8EE0 - chains L and H of the 3 polymer chains in the assembly; structure by X-ray diffraction, 2.65 A resolution.

[Chain L]
Molecule: 1B2 antibody light chain
Organism: Homo sapiens
Notes: antibody fragment or engineered binder
Amino-acid sequence (236 residues; row label = number of the first residue in the row):
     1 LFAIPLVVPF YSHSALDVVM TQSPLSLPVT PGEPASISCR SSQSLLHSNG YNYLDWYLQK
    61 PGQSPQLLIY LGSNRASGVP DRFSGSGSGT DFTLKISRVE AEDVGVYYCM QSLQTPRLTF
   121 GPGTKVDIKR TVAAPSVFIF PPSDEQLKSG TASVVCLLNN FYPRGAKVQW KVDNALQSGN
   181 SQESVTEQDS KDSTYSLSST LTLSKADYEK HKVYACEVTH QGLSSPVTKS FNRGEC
Disordered / not traced: 1-16, 232-236
Disulfide bonds: Cys39-Cys109, Cys156-Cys216

[Chain H]
Molecule: 1B2 antibody heavy chain
Organism: Homo sapiens
Notes: antibody fragment or engineered binder
Amino-acid sequence (249 residues; each row starts with the number of its first residue):
     1 MAEVQLVQSG GGLVQPGRSL RLSCTASGFT FGDYAMSWVR QAPGKGLEWV GFIRSKAYGG
    61 TTEYAASVKG RFTISRDDSK SIAYLQMNSL KTEDTAVYYC TRGGTLFDYW GQGTLVTVSS
   121 ASTKGPSVFP LAPSSKSTSG GTAALGCLVK DYFPEPVTVS WNSGALTSGV HTFPAVLQSS
   181 GLYSLSSVVT VPSSSLGTQT YICNVNHKPS NTKVDKKVEP KSCAALVPRG SAHHHHHHAA
   241 DYKDDDDKA
Disordered / not traced: 1-2, 135-141, 221-249
Disulfide bonds: Cys24-Cys100, Cys147-Cys203

[How chain L and chain H interact]
Contacting residue pairs (59):
  Asp55(L) - Leu106(H)
  Tyr57(L) - Thr105(H)
  Tyr57(L) - Leu106(H)
  Tyr57(L) - Phe107(H)  hydrogen bond (side chain-backbone)
  Gln59(L) - Gln41(H)  hydrogen bond
  Gln59(L) - Tyr99(H)  hydrogen bond
  Gln63(L) - Tyr99(H)
  Ser64(L) - Tyr99(H)
  Ser64(L) - Gly111(H)  hydrogen bond (side chain-backbone)
  Pro65(L) - Leu47(H)  hydrophobic
  Pro65(L) - Trp110(H)
  Leu67(L) - Leu106(H)  hydrophobic
  Leu67(L) - Phe107(H)
  Leu67(L) - Asp108(H)
  Tyr70(L) - Leu106(H)  hydrophobic
  Met110(L) - Phe107(H)  hydrophobic
  Ser112(L) - Thr105(H)
  Pro116(L) - Trp49(H)  hydrophobic
  Arg117(L) - Trp49(H)
  Arg117(L) - Thr105(H)  hydrogen bond (side chain-backbone)
  Arg117(L) - Phe107(H)
  Leu118(L) - Glu48(H)
  Leu118(L) - Trp49(H)  hydrogen bond (backbone-backbone)
  Thr119(L) - Leu47(H)  hydrogen bond (side chain-backbone)
  Phe120(L) - Leu47(H)  hydrogen bond (backbone-backbone)
  Phe120(L) - Phe107(H)  hydrophobic
  Phe120(L) - Trp110(H)  hydrophobic
  Phe138(L) - Ala144(H)  hydrophobic
  Ile139(L) - Ser134(H)  hydrogen bond (backbone-side chain)
  Phe140(L) - Leu131(H)
  Phe140(L) - Ala132(H)
  Phe140(L) - Ser134(H)
  Phe140(L) - Ala144(H)
  Ser143(L) - Phe129(H)
  Ser143(L) - Pro130(H)
  Glu145(L) - Pro130(H)
  Glu145(L) - Lys216(H)  salt bridge
  Gln146(L) - Phe129(H)
  Ser153(L) - Leu148(H)
  Ser153(L) - Lys150(H)
  Leu157(L) - Phe173(H)  hydrophobic
  Leu157(L) - Val188(H)  hydrophobic
  Asn159(L) - His171(H)  hydrogen bond
  Asn159(L) - Thr190(H)
  Asn160(L) - His171(H)
  Gln182(L) - Val176(H)
  Gln182(L) - Leu177(H)  hydrogen bond (side chain-backbone)
  Gln182(L) - Gln178(H)
  Glu183(L) - Val176(H)
  Ser184(L) - Phe173(H)
  Ser184(L) - Pro174(H)  hydrogen bond (side chain-backbone)
  Ser184(L) - Val176(H)
  Val185(L) - Pro174(H)
  Thr186(L) - Phe173(H)
  Ser196(L) - His171(H)  hydrogen bond
  Ser196(L) - Phe173(H)
  Leu197(L) - Phe173(H)
  Ser198(L) - Phe173(H)
  Ser198(L) - Ser186(H)  hydrogen bond
Other interface residues (no listed pair), chain L (40 interface residues in all): Tyr108, Thr115, Pro141, Thr151, Val155, Asp189, Thr202
Other interface residues (no listed pair), chain H (38 interface residues in all): Val39, Glu63, Gly104, Gln112, Val128, Pro133, Thr142, Leu145, Thr172

[Overview]
Chain L and chain H form an interface of 40 and 38 residues respectively, with 14 hydrogen bonds and 1 salt
bridge. Among the polar pairs are Glu145(L)-Lys216(H), Tyr57(L)-Phe107(H) and Gln59(L)-Gln41(H).
Here chain L is 1B2 antibody light chain and chain H is 1B2 antibody heavy chain, both from Homo sapiens.
Entry 8EE0 (KS-AT didomain from module 2 of the 6-deoxyerythronolide B synthase in complex with antibody
fragment 1B2) was determined by X-ray diffraction.
